Entry 6SUR (X-ray diffraction, 3.47 A resolution); this record covers chains A and J of the 4 polymer chains in the assembly.

[Chain A]
Protein: Ras-related protein Rab-33B
From: Mus musculus
UniProtKB: O35963 (RB33B_MOUSE); residue numbers follow UniProt; this construct covers 30-202
Amino-acid sequence (173 residues; numbered 30 to 202; the number before each row is that of its first residue):
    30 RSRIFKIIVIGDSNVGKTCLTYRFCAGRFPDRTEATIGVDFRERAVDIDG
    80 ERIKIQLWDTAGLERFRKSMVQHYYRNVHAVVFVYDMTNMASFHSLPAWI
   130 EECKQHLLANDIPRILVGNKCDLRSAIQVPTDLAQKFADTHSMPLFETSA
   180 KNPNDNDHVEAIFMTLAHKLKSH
Disordered / not traced: 30, 202
Sequence notes: engineered mutation Leu-92 (Gln in O35963)
Swiss-Prot annotation at these positions:
  - motif: Gly-56 to Val-68 (Switch 1), Thr-89 to His-108 (Switch 2)
  - binding site (GTP): Asn-43, Val-44, Gly-45, Lys-46, Thr-47, Cys-48, Thr-62, Thr-65, Gly-91, Asn-148, Lys-149, Asp-151, Ala-179, Lys-180
  - binding site (Mg(2+)): Thr-47, Thr-65, Asp-88
  - mutagenesis: Thr-47 (T47N: Affects interaction with ATG16L1)
Bound ions: Mg2+: Thr-47, Thr-65 (together with GTP)
Ligand contacts: GTP (guanosine-5'-triphosphate): Asp-41, Ser-42, Asn-43, Val-44, Gly-45, Lys-46, Thr-47, Cys-48, Phe-58, Thr-62, Glu-63, Ala-64, Thr-65, Asp-88, Ala-90, Gly-91, Leu-92, Asn-148, Lys-149, Asp-151, Leu-152, Ser-178, Ala-179, Lys-180
What the authors report for this chain:
  - conformationally variable residues (side-chain flip): Phe-70
  - mutagenesis - T47N: abolished binding to Autophagy-related protein 16-1 (chain J)
  - mutagenesis - Q92L: unchanged binding to Autophagy-related protein 16-1 (chain J)
  - mutagenesis - F70A/Q92L: abolished localization
  - mutagenesis - F70E/Q92L, W87A/Q92L: decreased localization to Golgi

[Chain J]
Protein: Autophagy-related protein 16-1
From: Mus musculus
UniProtKB: Q8C0J2 (A16L1_MOUSE), isoform Q8C0J2-5; numbering as in UniProt (aligned over 154-210)
Amino-acid sequence (57 residues; each row starts with the number of its first residue):
   154 DLEVANQTLKDEYDALQITFTALEEKLRKTTEENQELVTRWMAEKAQEAN
   204 RLNAENE
Disordered / not traced: 154-158, 209-210
Swiss-Prot annotation at these positions:
  - region: Ala-207 to Glu-210 (WIPI2-binding)
What the authors report for this chain:
  - mutagenesis - K198A, A202W, N206K: unchanged localization to WIPI2b

[How chain A and chain J interact]
Pairs across the interface (6; chain A residue first):
  Glu-63(A) / Arg-193(J)  salt bridge
  Ala-64(A) / Arg-193(J)  hydrogen bond (backbone-side chain)
  Ile-66(A) / Leu-190(J)  hydrophobic
  Ile-66(A) / Arg-193(J)
  Arg-94(A) / Glu-186(J)  salt bridge
  Phe-95(A) / Glu-186(J)
Other interface residues (no listed pair), chain A (6 interface residues in all): Thr-65
Other interface residues (no listed pair), chain J (4 interface residues in all): Glu-189
From the paper, about this interface:
  - residue pairs: Arg-94(A)/Glu-186(J) (salt bridge)
  - hot spots on chain A (mutagenesis) - F70A/Q92L, W87A/Q92L: abolished binding to Autophagy-related protein 16-1 (chain J)
  - hot spots on chain A (mutagenesis) - F70E/Q92L: decreased binding to Autophagy-related protein 16-1 (chain J)
  - hot spots on chain J (mutagenesis) - A202W: abolished binding to Ras-related protein Rab-33B (chain A)

[In short]
Chain A and chain J form an interface of 6 and 4 residues respectively; the contacts include 1 hydrogen bond
and 2 salt bridges. Polar pairs include Glu-63(A)/Arg-193(J), Arg-94(A)/Glu-186(J) and Ala-64(A)/Arg-193(J).
The authors report a salt bridge between Arg-94(A) and Glu-186(J). The paper reports that T47N, F70A/Q92L and
W87A/Q92L of chain A abolish binding to Autophagy-related protein 16-1 (chain J); conformational variability
at Phe-70(A); 8 substitutions were tested in all.
Chain A is Ras-related protein Rab-33B and chain J is Autophagy-related protein 16-1, both from Mus musculus;
the structure, The Rab33B-Atg16L1 crystal structure, was determined by X-ray diffraction.
